PDB entry 6HJX | X-ray diffraction, 2.50 A resolution | chains A and F of the 10 polymer chains in the assembly

# Chain A
Molecule: Cys-loop ligand-gated ion channel
Source organism: Dickeya chrysanthemi
Reference sequence: P0C7B7 (ELIC_DICCH); the construct has insertions or renumbered stretches relative to UniProt, so the offset changes along the chain: 9-163 = UniProt 9-163; 165-314 = UniProt 164-313
Amino-acid sequence (306 residues; each row starts with the number of its first residue):
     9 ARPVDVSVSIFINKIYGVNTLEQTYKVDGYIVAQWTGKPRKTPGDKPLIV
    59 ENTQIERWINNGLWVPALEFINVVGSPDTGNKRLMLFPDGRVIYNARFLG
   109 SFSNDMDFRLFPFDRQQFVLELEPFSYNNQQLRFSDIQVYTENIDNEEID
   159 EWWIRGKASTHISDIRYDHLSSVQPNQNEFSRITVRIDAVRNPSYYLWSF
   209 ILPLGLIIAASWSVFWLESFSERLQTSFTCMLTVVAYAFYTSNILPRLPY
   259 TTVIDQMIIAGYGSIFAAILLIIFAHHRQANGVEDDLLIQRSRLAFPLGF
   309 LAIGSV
Unresolved in the structure: 289-291
Construct notes: insertion (164); engineered mutation Cys238 (Leu237 in P0C7B7), Ser300 (Cys299 in P0C7B7), Ser313 (Cys312 in P0C7B7); conflict Asn289 (Met288 in P0C7B7)
Small-molecule neighbours: phosphatidylethanolamine (PTY): Ala217, Ala218, Trp220, Ser221, Trp224, Arg301, Leu302, Pro305
What the authors report for this chain:
  - binding site for dodecyl-beta-D-maltoside: Trp206
  - binding site for phosphatidylethanolamine: Trp220, Trp224, Pro305
  - contacts within the chain: Trp224-Arg301 (cation-pi contact)

# Chain F
Molecule: nanobody 72
Source organism: Lama glama
Notes: antibody fragment or engineered binder
Amino-acid sequence (124 residues; each row starts with the number of its first residue):
     1 QVQLQESGGGLVQAGGSLRLSCAASGRIFSTNVMGWFRQAPGKEREFVAT
    51 VGRIGGSTVYADFVKGRFTLSRDNAKNMVYLQMNSLKPEDTAVYYCGARI
   101 GGSDRLAPENYGYWGQGTQVTVSS
Disulfide bonds: Cys22-Cys96

# Interface between chain A and chain F
Pairs across the interface - 36 pairs, chain A then chain F:
  Asn112(A) with Ser103(F), hydrogen bond
  Asp113(A) with Arg53(F), salt bridge; Gly102(F); Ser103(F), hydrogen bond (backbone-side chain)
  Gln125(A) with Gly102(F); Ser103(F), hydrogen bond (side chain-backbone); Asp104(F); Asn110(F), hydrogen bond
  Val127(A) with Ser103(F)
  His169(A) with Asp104(F), salt bridge; Leu106(F)
  Ile170(A) with Asp62(F)
  Ser171(A) with Val59(F); Tyr60(F); Leu106(F)
  Asp172(A) with Thr58(F); Val59(F); Tyr60(F), hydrogen bond (backbone-backbone)
  Ile173(A) with Thr58(F); Val59(F), hydrophobic
  Arg174(A) with Gly56(F); Ser57(F); Thr58(F), hydrogen bond (backbone-backbone); Tyr60(F); Val64(F); Gly66(F); Phe68(F), hydrogen bond (side chain-backbone); Thr69(F), hydrogen bond
  Tyr175(A) with Gly56(F); Ser57(F)
  Asp176(A) with Gly56(F), hydrogen bond (backbone-backbone)
  His177(A) with Gly56(F)
  Thr192(A) with Leu106(F)
  Arg194(A) with Asp104(F), salt bridge; Ala107(F); Glu109(F), salt bridge
Other interface residues (no listed pair), chain A (16 interface residues in all): Glu187
Other interface residues (no listed pair), chain F (21 interface residues in all): Gly55, Ala61, Arg67

# Overview
16 residues of chain A and 21 residues of chain F are in contact, with 9 hydrogen bonds and 4 salt bridges.
Polar pairs include Asp113(A)-Arg53(F), His169(A)-Asp104(F) and Arg194(A)-Asp104(F). Bound to chain A:
phosphatidylethanolamine. The paper reports a binding site for phosphatidylethanolamine at Trp220(A),
Trp224(A) and Pro305(A); a binding site for dodecyl-beta-D-maltoside at Trp206(A).
Chain A is Cys-loop ligand-gated ion channel (Dickeya chrysanthemi) and chain F is nanobody 72 (Lama glama);
the structure, X-ray structure of a pentameric ligand gated ion channel from Erwinia chrysanthemi (ELIC) 7'C
pore mutant ..., was determined by X-ray diffraction (same publication as 6HJY and 6HK0).
